2NUG - chains C and A of the 6 polymer chains in the assembly; structure by X-ray diffraction, 1.70 A resolution.

== Chain C ==
Molecule: 11-nt RNA strand
Sequence (11 nucleotides; numbered 2 to 12; the number before each row is that of its first residue):
     2 AAGGUCAUUC G
Metal / ion sites: Mg2+: G12 (shared with 2 residues of chain B; 1 residue of chain F)

== Chain A ==
Name: Ribonuclease III
Source organism: Aquifex aeolicus
Notes: EC 3.1.26.3
UniProtKB: O67082 (RNC_AQUAE); numbering as in UniProt (aligned over 1-221)
Sequence (221 residues; each row starts with the number of its first residue):
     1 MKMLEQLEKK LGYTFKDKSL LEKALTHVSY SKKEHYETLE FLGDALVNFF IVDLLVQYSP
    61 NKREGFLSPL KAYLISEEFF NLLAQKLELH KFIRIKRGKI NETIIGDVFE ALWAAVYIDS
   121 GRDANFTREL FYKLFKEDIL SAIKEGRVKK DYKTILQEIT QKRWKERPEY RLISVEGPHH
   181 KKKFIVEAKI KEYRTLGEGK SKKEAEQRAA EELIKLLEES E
Disordered / not traced: 1-2, 219-221
Swiss-Prot annotation at these positions:
  - active site: Asp-44, Glu-110
  - binding site (Mg(2+)): Glu-40, Asp-107, Glu-110
  - mutagenesis: Asp-44 (D44N: Very low catalytic activity, binds RNA normally), Glu-110 (E110K: Loss of magnesium, alters ds-RNA binding, loss of activity), Gln-157 (Q157A: No RNase activity, no RNA binding)
Metal / ion sites: Mg2+ site 1: Glu-37, Glu-40; Mg2+ site 2: Glu-40, Glu-110 (shared with 1 residue of chain E); Mg2+ site 3: Asp-44, Glu-110 (shared with 1 residue of chain D; 1 residue of chain E); Mg2+ site 4 near Asp-107 (its only coordinating residue here)
Reported in the primary citation:
  - binding site for the 11-nt RNA strand (chain C): His-27, Lys-99, Asn-101
  - specificity-determining residues: His-27
  - binding site for the 11-nt RNA strand: Asp-44, Lys-153, Gln-157
  - Mg2+ coordination: Glu-37, Glu-40, Asp-44, Glu-110
  - Mg2+ coordination through a water molecule: Asp-107
  - catalytic residues: Glu-40, Asp-44, Asp-107, Glu-110
  - conformationally variable residues (side-chain flip): Glu-40, Asp-44, Asp-107, Glu-110
  - mutagenesis - D44N: decreased binding to Mg2+ (proposed by the authors, not directly observed)

== Interface between chain C and chain A ==
Pairs across the interface (18; chain C residue first):
  A2(C) / His-27(A)  hydrogen bond to the phosphate
  A2(C) / Val-28(A)  sugar contact
  A2(C) / Ser-29(A)  sugar contact
  A2(C) / Lys-99(A)  hydrogen bond to the sugar
  A3(C) / His-27(A)  salt bridge to the phosphate
  A3(C) / Lys-99(A)  hydrogen bond to the sugar
  A3(C) / Asn-101(A)  hydrogen bond to the phosphate
  G4(C) / Asn-101(A)  phosphate contact
  G4(C) / Thr-103(A)  hydrogen bond to the phosphate
  G4(C) / His-179(A)  hydrogen bond to the base
  G4(C) / His-180(A)  hydrogen bond to the sugar
  G5(C) / Lys-182(A)  sugar contact
  G5(C) / Phe-184(A)  sugar contact
  G5(C) / Lys-200(A)  sugar contact
  G5(C) / Ser-201(A)  phosphate contact
  U6(C) / Ser-201(A)  phosphate contact
  U6(C) / Lys-202(A)  hydrogen bond to the phosphate
  C7(C) / Lys-202(A)  salt bridge to the phosphate
Other interface residues (no listed pair), chain A (16 interface residues in all): Lys-32, Ile-104, Lys-181

== Overview ==
The interface between chain C and chain A involves 6 residues on one side and 16 on the other; the contacts
include 8 hydrogen bonds and 2 salt bridges. Polar contacts include G4(C)/His-179(A), A2(C)/Lys-99(A) and
A3(C)/Lys-99(A). The paper reports catalytic residues Glu-40(A), Asp-44(A) and Asp-107(A) among others; D44N
of chain A reduces binding to Mg2+.
Chain C is an 11-nt RNA strand and chain A is Ribonuclease III (Aquifex aeolicus); the structure, Crystal
structure of RNase III from Aquifex aeolicus complexed with ds-RNA at 1.7-Angstrom Resolution, was determined
by X-ray diffraction together with 2NUE and 2NUF from the same study.
